Entry 3W98 (X-ray diffraction, 3.42 A resolution); this record covers chains E and J of the 10 polymer chains in the assembly.

Chain E:
Name: Histone H3.1
Organism: Homo sapiens
UniProt: P68431 (H31_HUMAN); residues 28-135 here correspond to UniProt positions 29-136 (UniProt number = residue number + 1)
Chain sequence (112 residues; row label = number of the first residue in the row):
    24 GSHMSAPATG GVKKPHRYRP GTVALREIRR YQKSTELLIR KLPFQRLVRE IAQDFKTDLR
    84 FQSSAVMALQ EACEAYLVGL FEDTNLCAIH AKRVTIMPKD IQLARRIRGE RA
Not modelled in the structure: 24-36
Sequence notes: expression tag (24-27)
Ion coordination: Mn2+ near Asp-77 (its only coordinating residue here)
Swiss-Prot annotation at these positions:
  - modified residue: Ser-28 (ADP-ribosylserine), Lys-36 (N6,N6,N6-trimethyllysine), Lys-37 (N6-methyllysine), Tyr-41 (Phosphotyrosine), Lys-56 (N6,N6,N6-trimethyllysine), Ser-57 (Phosphoserine), Lys-64 (N6-(2-hydroxyisobutyryl)lysine), Lys-79 (N6,N6,N6-trimethyllysine), Thr-80 (Phosphothreonine), Ser-86 (Phosphoserine), Thr-107 (Phosphothreonine), Lys-115 (N6-acetyllysine), Lys-122 (N6-(2-hydroxyisobutyryl)lysine)
What the authors report for this chain:
  - conformationally variable residues (order/disorder transition): Lys-37 to Arg-42

Chain J:
Molecule: 146-nt DNA strand
Sequence (146 nucleotides; row label = number of the first residue in the row):
   147 ATCAATATCC ACCTGCAGAT TCTACCAAAA GTGTATTTGG AAACTGCTCC ATCAAAAGGC
   207 ATGTTCAGCT GAATTCAGCT GAACATGCCT TTTGATGGAG CAGTTTCCAA ATACACTTTT
   267 GGTAGAATCT GCAGGTGGAT ATTGAT

Interface between chain E and chain J:
Residue-residue contacts - 23 pairs, chain E then chain J:
  Lys-37(E) / DA291(J)  hydrogen bond to the sugar
  Arg-40(E) / DG290(J)  sugar contact
  Tyr-41(E) / DT289(J)  phosphate contact
  Tyr-41(E) / DG290(J)  phosphate contact
  Arg-42(E) / DG214(J)  phosphate contact
  Arg-42(E) / DC215(J)  salt bridge to the phosphate
  Arg-42(E) / DG290(J)  hydrogen bond to the phosphate
  Pro-43(E) / DG214(J)  phosphate contact
  Pro-43(E) / DC215(J)  sugar contact
  Thr-45(E) / DG290(J)  hydrogen bond to the phosphate
  Arg-63(E) / DA207(J)  sugar contact
  Arg-72(E) / DA197(J)  salt bridge to the phosphate
  Arg-83(E) / DA197(J)  hydrogen bond to the sugar
  Phe-84(E) / DC196(J)  sugar contact
  Phe-84(E) / DA197(J)  hydrogen bond to the phosphate
  Gln-85(E) / DC196(J)  phosphate contact
  Ser-86(E) / DC196(J)  hydrogen bond to the phosphate
  Arg-116(E) / DG217(J)  phosphate contact
  Arg-116(E) / DA218(J)  phosphate contact
  Val-117(E) / DG217(J)  hydrogen bond to the phosphate
  Thr-118(E) / DT216(J)  phosphate contact
  Thr-118(E) / DG217(J)  hydrogen bond to the phosphate
  Met-120(E) / DG217(J)  phosphate contact
Interface residues without a listed pair, chain E (18 interface residues in all): His-39, Lys-115

Overview:
18 residues of chain E face 11 of chain J across their interface, with 8 hydrogen bonds and 2 salt bridges.
Among the polar pairs are Lys-37(E)/DA291(J), Arg-83(E)/DA197(J) and Arg-42(E)/DG290(J). From the paper:
conformational variability at Lys-37(E).
Chain E is Histone H3.1 (Homo sapiens) and chain J is a 146-nt DNA strand; the structure, Crystal Structure of
Human Nucleosome Core Particle lacking H3.1 N-terminal region, was determined by X-ray diffraction (same
publication as 3W97 and 3W99).
